Entry 7HP4 (X-ray diffraction, 1.48 A resolution); this record covers chains A and B.

# Chain A
Protein: Serine protease subunit NS2B
Organism: Zika virus
UniProt: Q32ZE1 (POLG_ZIKV); residues 46-89 here correspond to UniProt positions 1414-1457 (UniProt number = residue number + 1368)
Amino-acid sequence (46 residues; row label = number of the first residue in the row):
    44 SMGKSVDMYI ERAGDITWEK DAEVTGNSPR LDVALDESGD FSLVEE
Disordered / not traced: 44-49, 89
Differences from the reference sequence: expression tag (44-45)

# Chain B
Protein: Serine protease NS3
Organism: Zika virus
Notes: EC 3.4.21.91, 3.6.1.15, 3.6.4.13
UniProt: Q32ZE1 (POLG_ZIKV); residues 11-177 here correspond to UniProt positions 1509-1675 (UniProt number = residue number + 1498)
Amino-acid sequence (168 residues; each row starts with the number of its first residue):
    10 MKEVKKGETT DGVYRVMTRR LLGSTQVGVG VMQEGVFHTM WHVTKGAALR SGEGRLDPYW
    70 GDVKQDLVSY CGPWKLDAAW DGLSEVQLLA VPPGERAKNI QTLPGIFKTK DGDIGAVALD
   130 YPAGTSGSPI LDKCGRVIGL YGNGVVIKNG SYVSAITQGK REEETPVE
Disordered / not traced: 10-15, 172-177
Differences from the reference sequence: initiating methionine (10); conflict Lys-107 (Arg1605 in Q32ZE1)
UniProt features mapped onto this chain:
  - active site (Charge relay system): His-51, Asp-75, Ser-135
Cystine bridges: Cys-143 forms a disulfide with the same residue of a neighbouring copy of this chain
Small-molecule neighbours: A1BG4 ((2M)-2-[6-(methylamino)pyridin-3-yl]-N-(1-methyl-1H-pyrazol-4-yl)benzamide): His-51, Tyr-130, Pro-131, Ala-132, Ser-135, Tyr-150, Gly-151, Asn-152, Val-155, Tyr-161

# Chain A / chain B interface
Residue-residue contacts - 92 pairs, chain A then chain B:
  Asp-50(A) with Arg-59(B)
  Met-51(A) with Met-26(B); Val-52(B); Thr-53(B); Leu-58(B); Arg-59(B), hydrogen bond (backbone-backbone)
  Tyr-52(A) with Arg-24(B); Val-25(B); Met-26(B), hydrogen bond (backbone-backbone); Arg-28(B), hydrogen bond; Ser-33(B), hydrogen bond; Arg-59(B)
  Ile-53(A) with Tyr-23(B), hydrophobic; Arg-24(B); Met-41(B), hydrophobic; Phe-46(B), hydrophobic; Arg-59(B), hydrogen bond (backbone-backbone); Ser-60(B)
  Glu-54(A) with Tyr-23(B); Arg-24(B), hydrogen bond (backbone-backbone)
  Arg-55(A) with Glu-17(B); Asp-20(B), hydrogen bond (side chain-backbone); Gly-21(B); Val-22(B); Tyr-23(B)
  Ala-56(A) with Val-22(B), hydrogen bond (backbone-backbone); Val-100(B), hydrophobic; Ala-106(B)
  Gly-57(A) with Gly-21(B); Val-22(B), hydrogen bond (backbone-backbone)
  Asp-58(A) with Leu-98(B)
  Ile-59(A) with Gly-21(B); Val-22(B); Val-40(B), hydrophobic; Leu-98(B), hydrophobic; Leu-140(B), hydrophobic; Gly-144(B); Val-146(B), hydrophobic
  Thr-60(A) with Asn-108(B), hydrogen bond (backbone-side chain); Leu-140(B)
  Trp-61(A) with Val-95(B); Gln-96(B); Gln-110(B); Leu-140(B); Asp-141(B); Lys-142(B)
  Glu-62(A) with Gln-96(B), hydrogen bond (backbone-side chain); Asn-108(B)
  Ala-65(A) with Gln-96(B); Asn-108(B)
  Glu-66(A) with Ile-109(B); Gln-110(B), hydrogen bond (backbone-backbone)
  Val-67(A) with Glu-94(B); Gln-110(B)
  Thr-68(A) with Ile-109(B); Gln-110(B), hydrogen bond (backbone-backbone); Thr-111(B), hydrogen bond (backbone-side chain); Leu-128(B)
  Gly-69(A) with Thr-111(B); Ala-127(B); Leu-128(B)
  Asn-70(A) with Thr-111(B); Leu-112(B); Ala-127(B)
  Ser-71(A) with Leu-112(B), hydrogen bond (side chain-backbone); Pro-113(B); Gly-114(B)
  Pro-72(A) with Gly-114(B); Ile-115(B), hydrogen bond (backbone-backbone)
  Arg-73(A) with Ile-115(B); Lys-117(B)
  Leu-74(A) with Ile-115(B), hydrogen bond (backbone-backbone); Phe-116(B); Lys-117(B), hydrogen bond (backbone-backbone); Ile-156(B), hydrophobic
  Asp-75(A) with Lys-117(B)
  Val-76(A) with Phe-116(B), hydrophobic; Lys-117(B), hydrogen bond (backbone-backbone); Thr-118(B)
  Asp-79(A) with Lys-73(B)
  Ser-81(A) with Val-72(B)
  Gly-82(A) with Val-72(B); Lys-73(B); Asn-152(B), hydrogen bond (backbone-side chain)
  Phe-84(A) with Phe-116(B), hydrophobic; Ile-123(B), hydrophobic; Asn-152(B); Gly-153(B); Val-154(B), hydrophobic
  Ser-85(A) with Val-154(B)
  Leu-86(A) with Val-154(B), hydrophobic; Val-155(B)
Also at the interface, not in a pair above, chain A (33 interface residues in all): Leu-78, Glu-80
Also at the interface, not in a pair above, chain B (59 interface residues in all): Thr-19, Thr-27, Val-36, Ala-57, Leu-65, Lys-107, Pro-138, Val-162, Ala-164

# In short
33 residues of chain A and 59 residues of chain B are in contact; the contacts include 20 hydrogen bonds.
Among the polar pairs are Tyr-52(A)/Arg-28(B), Tyr-52(A)/Ser-33(B) and Arg-55(A)/Asp-20(B). Ligands of chain
B: compound A1BG4. UniProt lists 3 active-site residues on chain B.
Here chain A is Serine protease subunit NS2B and chain B is Serine protease NS3, both from Zika virus. Entry
7HP4 (PanDDA analysis group deposition -- Crystal Structure of ZIKV NS2B-NS3 protease in complex with
ASAP-0014856-001) was determined by X-ray diffraction.
